PDB entry 7Y52 | X-ray diffraction, 1.92 A resolution | chain A

# Chain A
Protein: Peptidyl-tRNA hydrolase
Source organism: Enterococcus faecium
Notes: EC 3.1.1.29
Reference sequence: A0A6A8NIM3 (A0A6A8NIM3_ENTFC); residue numbers follow UniProt; this construct covers 1-186
Amino-acid sequence (189 residues; row label = number of the first residue in the row; numbers below 1 keep their minus sign (Ala-2 is residue -2)):
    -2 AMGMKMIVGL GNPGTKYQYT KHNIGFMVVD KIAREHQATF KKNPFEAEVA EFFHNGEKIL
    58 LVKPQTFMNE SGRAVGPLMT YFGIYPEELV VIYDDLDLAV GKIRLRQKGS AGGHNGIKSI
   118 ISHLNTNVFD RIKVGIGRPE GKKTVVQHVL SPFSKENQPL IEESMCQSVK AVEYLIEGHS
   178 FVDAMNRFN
Construct notes: expression tag (-2 to 0); conflict Ala96 (Val in A0A6A8NIM3)
Bound ions: Na+: Asn9, Gly11

# Overview
Asn9 and Gly11 coordinate Na+.
Chain A is Peptidyl-tRNA hydrolase (Enterococcus faecium); the structure, Crystal structure of peptidyl-tRNA
hydrolase from Enterococcus faecium, was determined by X-ray diffraction, deposited together with 9LS8.
